Entry 6BQF (X-ray diffraction, 3.35 A resolution); this record covers chains A and H of the 12 polymer chains in the assembly.

== Chain A ==
Protein: DNA-directed RNA polymerase II subunit RPB1
From: Saccharomyces cerevisiae (strain ATCC 204508 / S288c)
Notes: EC 2.7.7.6
Reference sequence: P04050 (RPB1_YEAST); residue numbers follow UniProt; this construct covers 1-1733
Sequence (1733 residues; row label = number of the first residue in the row):
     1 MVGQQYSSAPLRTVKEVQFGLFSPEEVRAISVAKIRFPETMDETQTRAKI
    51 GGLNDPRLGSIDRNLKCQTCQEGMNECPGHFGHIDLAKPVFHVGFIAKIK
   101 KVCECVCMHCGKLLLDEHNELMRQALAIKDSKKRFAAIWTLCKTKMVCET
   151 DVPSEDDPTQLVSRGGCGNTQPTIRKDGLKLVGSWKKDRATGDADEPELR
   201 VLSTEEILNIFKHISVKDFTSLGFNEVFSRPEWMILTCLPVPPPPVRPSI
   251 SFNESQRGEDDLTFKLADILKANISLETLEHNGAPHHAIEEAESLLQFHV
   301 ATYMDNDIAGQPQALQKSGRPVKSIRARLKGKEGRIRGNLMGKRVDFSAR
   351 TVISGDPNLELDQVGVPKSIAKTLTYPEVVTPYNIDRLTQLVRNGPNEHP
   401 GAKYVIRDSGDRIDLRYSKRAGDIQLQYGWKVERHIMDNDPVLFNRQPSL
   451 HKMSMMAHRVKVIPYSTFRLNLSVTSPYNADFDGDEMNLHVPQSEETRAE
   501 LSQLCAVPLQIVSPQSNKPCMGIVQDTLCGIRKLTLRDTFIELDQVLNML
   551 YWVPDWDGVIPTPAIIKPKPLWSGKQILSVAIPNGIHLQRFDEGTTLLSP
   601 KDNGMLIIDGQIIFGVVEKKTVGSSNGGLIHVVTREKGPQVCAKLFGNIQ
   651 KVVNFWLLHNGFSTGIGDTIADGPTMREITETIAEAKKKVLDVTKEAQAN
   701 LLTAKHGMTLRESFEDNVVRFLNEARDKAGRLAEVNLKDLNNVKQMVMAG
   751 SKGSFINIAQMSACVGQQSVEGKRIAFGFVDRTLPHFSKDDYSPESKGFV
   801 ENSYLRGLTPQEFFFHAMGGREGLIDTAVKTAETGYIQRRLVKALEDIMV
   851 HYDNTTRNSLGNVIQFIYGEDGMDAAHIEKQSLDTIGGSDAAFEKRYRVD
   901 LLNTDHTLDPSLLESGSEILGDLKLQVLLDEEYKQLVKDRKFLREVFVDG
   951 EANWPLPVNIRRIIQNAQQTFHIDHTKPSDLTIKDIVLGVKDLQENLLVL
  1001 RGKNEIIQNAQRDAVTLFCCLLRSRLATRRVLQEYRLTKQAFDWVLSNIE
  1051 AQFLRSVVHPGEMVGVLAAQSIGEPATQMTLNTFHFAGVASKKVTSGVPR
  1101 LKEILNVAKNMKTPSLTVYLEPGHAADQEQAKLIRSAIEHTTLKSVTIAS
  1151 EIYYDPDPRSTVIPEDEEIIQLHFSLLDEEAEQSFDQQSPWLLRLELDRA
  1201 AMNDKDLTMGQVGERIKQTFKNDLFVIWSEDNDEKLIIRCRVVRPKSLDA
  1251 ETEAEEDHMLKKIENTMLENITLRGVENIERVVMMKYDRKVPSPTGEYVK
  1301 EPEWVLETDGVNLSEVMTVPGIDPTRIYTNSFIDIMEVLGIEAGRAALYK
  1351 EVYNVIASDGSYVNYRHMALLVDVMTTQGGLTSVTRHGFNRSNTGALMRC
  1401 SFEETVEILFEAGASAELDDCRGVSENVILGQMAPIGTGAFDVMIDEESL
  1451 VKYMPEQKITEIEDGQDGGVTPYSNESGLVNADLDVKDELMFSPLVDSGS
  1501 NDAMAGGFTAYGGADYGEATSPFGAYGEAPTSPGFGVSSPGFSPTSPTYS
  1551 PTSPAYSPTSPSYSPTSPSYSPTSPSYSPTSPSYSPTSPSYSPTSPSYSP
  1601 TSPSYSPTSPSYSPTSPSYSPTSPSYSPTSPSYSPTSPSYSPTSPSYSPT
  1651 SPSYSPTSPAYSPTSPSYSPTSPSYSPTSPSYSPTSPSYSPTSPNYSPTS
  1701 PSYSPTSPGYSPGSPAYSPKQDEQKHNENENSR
Not modelled in the structure: 1-2, 149-164, 186-200, 251-258, 1081-1092, 1176-1186, 1244-1253, 1447-1733
Swiss-Prot annotation at these positions:
  - region: P248 to D260 (Lid loop), N306 to K323 (Rudder loop), P810 to E822 (Bridging helix)
  - binding site (Zn(2+)): C67, C70, C77, H80, C107, C110, C148, C167
  - binding site (Mg(2+)): D481, D483, D485
  - modified residue: T1471 (Phosphothreonine)
  - cross-link (Glycyl lysine isopeptide (Lys-Gly)): K695 (interchain with G-Cter in ubiquitin), K1246 (interchain with G-Cter in ubiquitin), K1350 (interchain with G-Cter in ubiquitin)
  - natural variant: S1653 to P1659 (deletion: In strain: A364A)
  - mutagenesis: K1246 (K1246R: Impairs ubiquitination during transcription stress)

== Chain H ==
Protein: DNA-directed RNA polymerases I, II, and III subunit RPABC3
From: Saccharomyces cerevisiae (strain ATCC 204508 / S288c)
Reference sequence: P20436 (RPAB3_YEAST); residue numbers follow UniProt; this construct covers 1-146
Sequence (146 residues; numbered 1 to 146; the number before each row is that of its first residue):
     1 MSNTLFDDIFQVSEVDPGRYNKVCRIEAASTTQDQCKLTLDINVELFPVA
    51 AQDSLTVTIASSLNLEDTPANDSSATRSWRPPQAGDRSLADDYDYVMYGT
   101 AYKFEEVSKDLIAVYYSFGGLLMRLEGNYRNLNNLKQENAYLLIRR
Not modelled in the structure: 1-2, 64-75, 130-131
Swiss-Prot annotation at these positions:
  - region: D16 to T39 (Non-specific ssDNA binding)
  - modified residue: S2 (N-acetylserine), T68 (Phosphothreonine)

== How chain A and chain H interact ==
Pairs across the interface (59; chain A residue first):
  R537(A) - Y20(H)  hydrogen bond
  R537(A) - V23(H)
  R537(A) - R25(H)
  R537(A) - D41(H)  salt bridge
  R537(A) - G120(H)  hydrogen bond (side chain-backbone)
  R537(A) - L121(H)
  D538(A) - Y20(H)
  D538(A) - N21(H)  hydrogen bond (side chain-backbone)
  D538(A) - K22(H)  hydrogen bond (side chain-backbone)
  D538(A) - V23(H)  hydrogen bond (side chain-backbone)
  F540(A) - V23(H)  hydrophobic
  F540(A) - N43(H)
  F540(A) - L121(H)  hydrophobic
  L543(A) - W79(H)  hydrophobic
  V559(A) - S78(H)
  I560(A) - S78(H)
  I560(A) - W79(H)  hydrogen bond (backbone-backbone)
  T562(A) - Y98(H)
  P563(A) - W79(H)
  P563(A) - Y98(H)
  A564(A) - M97(H)
  A564(A) - Y98(H)  hydrogen bond (backbone-backbone)
  I565(A) - L46(H)  hydrophobic
  I565(A) - Y95(H)
  I565(A) - V96(H)
  I565(A) - M97(H)  hydrophobic
  I566(A) - V96(H)  hydrogen bond (backbone-backbone)
  K567(A) - D91(H)  salt bridge
  K567(A) - D92(H)
  K567(A) - Y93(H)  hydrogen bond (side chain-backbone)
  K567(A) - Y95(H)
  K567(A) - V96(H)  hydrogen bond (backbone-backbone)
  P568(A) - L46(H)
  P568(A) - D94(H)
  P570(A) - W79(H)  hydrophobic
  L571(A) - L46(H)  hydrophobic
  W572(A) - W79(H)  hydrophobic
  S573(A) - G119(H)  hydrogen bond (side chain-backbone)
  K575(A) - G119(H)
  K575(A) - G120(H)
  L597(A) - Y102(H)  hydrogen bond (backbone-side chain)
  L597(A) - K103(H)
  L597(A) - L122(H)
  L598(A) - R25(H)  hydrogen bond (backbone-side chain)
  L598(A) - T39(H)
  L598(A) - L122(H)
  L598(A) - M123(H)
  L598(A) - R124(H)
  S599(A) - R25(H)
  S599(A) - L122(H)
  P600(A) - R25(H)
  D602(A) - Y20(H)
  L606(A) - Y102(H)  hydrophobic
  I613(A) - Y102(H)  hydrophobic
  I613(A) - S117(H)  hydrogen bond (backbone-side chain)
  I613(A) - G120(H)
  I613(A) - L122(H)
  F614(A) - L122(H)  hydrophobic
  D739(A) - R19(H)  salt bridge
Also at the interface, not in a pair above, chain A (31 interface residues in all): P561, K569, K601, H975
Also at the interface, not in a pair above, chain H (35 interface residues in all): T76, R77, Y115, F118, K136, Y141

== In short ==
The interface between chain A and chain H involves 31 residues on one side and 35 on the other; the contacts
include 14 hydrogen bonds and 3 salt bridges. Polar contacts include R537(A)-D41(H), K567(A)-D91(H) and
D739(A)-R19(H).
Here chain A is DNA-directed RNA polymerase II subunit RPB1 and chain H is DNA-directed RNA polymerases I, II,
and III subunit RPABC3, both from Saccharomyces cerevisiae (strain ATCC 204508 / S288c). Entry 6BQF (Pol II
elongation complex with 'dT-AP' at i+1, i-1 position) was determined by X-ray diffraction (same publication as
6BLO, 6BLP, 6BM2 and 6BM4).
